Entry 8Z30 (X-ray diffraction, 2.30 A resolution); this record covers chains A and B of the 3 polymer chains in the assembly.

[Chain A (and B)]
Name: E3 ubiquitin-protein ligase RNF31
Organism: Homo sapiens
Notes: EC 2.3.2.31; chain B of this document is another copy of the same molecule, construct and numbering; everything in this record applies to it too
UniProt: Q96EP0 (RNF31_HUMAN); residue numbers follow UniProt; this construct covers 4-179
Amino-acid sequence (176 residues; numbered 4 to 179; the number before each row is that of its first residue):
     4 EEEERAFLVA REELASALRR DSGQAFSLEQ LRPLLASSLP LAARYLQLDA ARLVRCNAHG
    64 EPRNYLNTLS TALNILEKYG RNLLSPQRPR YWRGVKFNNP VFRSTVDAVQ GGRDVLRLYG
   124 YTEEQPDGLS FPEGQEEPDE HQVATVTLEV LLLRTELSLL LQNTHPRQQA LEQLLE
Swiss-Prot annotation at these positions:
  - natural variant: Leu72 (L72P: In IMD115)
  - mutagenesis: Tyr82 (Y82A: Abolished interaction with OTULIN; Y82F: Reduced interaction with OTULIN), Asn85 (N85A: Reduced interaction with OTULIN), Lys99 (K99E: Reduced interaction with OTULIN), Asn101 (N101R: Does not affect interaction with OTULIN), Asn102 (N102A: Abolished interaction with SPATA2; N102D: Abolished interaction with OTULIN), Val104 (V104A: Reduced interaction with OTULIN)
Small-molecule neighbours: Tolfenamic acid (TLF; 2-[(3-chloro-2-methylphenyl)amino]benzoic acid): Leu44, Arg47, Ala53, Ala54, Val57, Arg58, Leu69, Leu156, Glu159, Leu160, Leu163, Leu174, Leu177, Leu178

[Chain A / chain B interface]
Contacting residue pairs (20; chain A residue first):
  His62(A) with Pro103(B); Val104(B)
  Gly63(A) with Val104(B)
  Asn67(A) with Thr74(B); Asn77(B), hydrogen bond; Ile78(B)
  Asn70(A) with Asn70(B); Thr74(B)
  Thr71(A) with Ser107(B)
  Thr74(A) with Asn70(B)
  Asn77(A) with Asn67(B), hydrogen bond
  Ile78(A) with Asn67(B)
  Lys81(A) with Glu64(B), salt bridge
  Pro103(A) with His62(B), hydrogen bond (backbone-side chain)
  Val104(A) with His62(B); Gly63(B)
  Ser107(A) with His62(B), hydrogen bond; Thr71(B); Ala111(B)
  Ala111(A) with Ser107(B)
Also at the interface, not in a pair above, chain A (14 interface residues in all): Thr108
Also at the interface, not in a pair above, chain B (14 interface residues in all): Thr108

[Summary]
Chain A and chain B each contribute 14 residues to their interface, with 4 hydrogen bonds and 1 salt bridge.
Polar pairs include Lys81(A)-Glu64(B), Asn67(A)-Asn77(B) and Pro103(A)-His62(B). Chain A binds Tolfenamic
acid. UniProt lists 6 mutagenesis sites on chain A.
Chain A and chain B are both E3 ubiquitin-protein ligase RNF31 (Homo sapiens); the structure, Crystal
structure of HOIP PUB domain in complex with tolfenamic acid complex, was determined by X-ray diffraction,
deposited together with 8Z36.
